Entry 6R6B (electron microscopy, 3.50 A resolution); this record covers chains F and G of the 10 polymer chains in the assembly.

== Chain F ==
Molecule: Surface presentation of antigens protein SpaR
From: Shigella flexneri
UniProtKB: P0A1M6 (SPAR_SHIFL); residues 1-256 here = UniProt positions 1-256
Amino-acid sequence (295 residues; row label = number of the first residue in the row):
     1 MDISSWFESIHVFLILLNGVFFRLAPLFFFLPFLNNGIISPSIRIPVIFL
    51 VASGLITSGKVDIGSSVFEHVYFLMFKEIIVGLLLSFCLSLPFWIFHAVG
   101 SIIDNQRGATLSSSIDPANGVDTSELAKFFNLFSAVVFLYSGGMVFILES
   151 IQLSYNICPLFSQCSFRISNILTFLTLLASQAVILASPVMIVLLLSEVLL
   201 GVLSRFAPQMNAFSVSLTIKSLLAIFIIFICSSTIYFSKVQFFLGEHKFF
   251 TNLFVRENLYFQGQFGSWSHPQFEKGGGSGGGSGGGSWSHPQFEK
Unresolved in the structure: 1-9, 255-295
Sequence notes: expression tag (257-295)

== Chain G ==
Molecule: Surface presentation of antigens protein SpaQ
From: Shigella flexneri
UniProtKB: P0A1M4 (SPAQ_SHIFL); residues 1-86 here = UniProt positions 1-86
Amino-acid sequence (86 residues; numbered 1 to 86; the number before each row is that of its first residue):
     1 MSDIVYMGNKALYLILIFSLWPVGIATVIGLSIGLLQTVTQLQEQTLPFG
    51 IKLIGVSISLLLLSGWYGEVLLSFCHEIMFLIKSGV
Unresolved in the structure: 86

== Chain F / chain G interface ==
Contacting residue pairs (26; chain F residue first):
  Phe133(F) with Ile4(G), hydrophobic
  Val136(F) with Ile4(G), hydrophobic
  Tyr140(F) with Ile4(G), hydrophobic
  Leu203(F) with Leu31(G), hydrophobic
  Ala207(F) with Thr38(G)
  Pro208(F) with Gln43(G), hydrogen bond (backbone-side chain)
  Gln209(F) with Gln37(G); Thr38(G); Gln43(G)
  Met210(F) with Leu31(G), hydrophobic; Gly34(G); Gln45(G), hydrogen bond (backbone-side chain)
  Asn211(F) with Gln45(G)
  Ser214(F) with Lys52(G), hydrogen bond
  Thr218(F) with Val23(G); Thr27(G), hydrogen bond; Lys52(G)
  Ile219(F) with Thr27(G)
  Leu222(F) with Leu16(G), hydrophobic; Ser19(G); Leu20(G), hydrophobic
  Ile225(F) with Ile15(G), hydrophobic
  Phe226(F) with Leu16(G), hydrophobic
  Ile228(F) with Leu12(G), hydrophobic
  Phe229(F) with Asn9(G); Tyr13(G), hydrophobic
Interface residues without a listed pair, chain F (21 interface residues in all): Phe129, Val137, Val215, Ser232
Interface residues without a listed pair, chain G (20 interface residues in all): Met1, Gly8, Gly30

== Summary ==
Chain F and chain G form an interface of 21 and 20 residues respectively, with 4 hydrogen bonds. Among the
polar pairs are Pro208(F)-Gln43(G), Met210(F)-Gln45(G) and Ser214(F)-Lys52(G).
Here chain F is Surface presentation of antigens protein SpaR and chain G is Surface presentation of antigens
protein SpaQ, both from Shigella flexneri. Entry 6R6B (Structure of the core Shigella flexneri type III
secretion system export gate complex SctRST (Spa24/Spa9/Spa29)) was determined by electron microscopy together
with 6R69 from the same study.
